PDB entry 9QM1 | X-ray diffraction, 2.00 A resolution | chains A and B

[Chain A]
Name: Formate dehydrogenase, alpha subunit, selenocysteine-containing
Organism: Nitratidesulfovibrio vulgaris str. Hildenborough
Notes: EC 1.2.1.2
UniProt: Q72EJ1 (Q72EJ1_NITV2); residues 1-1005 here = UniProt positions 1-1005
Amino-acid sequence (1013 residues; row label = number of the first residue in the row):
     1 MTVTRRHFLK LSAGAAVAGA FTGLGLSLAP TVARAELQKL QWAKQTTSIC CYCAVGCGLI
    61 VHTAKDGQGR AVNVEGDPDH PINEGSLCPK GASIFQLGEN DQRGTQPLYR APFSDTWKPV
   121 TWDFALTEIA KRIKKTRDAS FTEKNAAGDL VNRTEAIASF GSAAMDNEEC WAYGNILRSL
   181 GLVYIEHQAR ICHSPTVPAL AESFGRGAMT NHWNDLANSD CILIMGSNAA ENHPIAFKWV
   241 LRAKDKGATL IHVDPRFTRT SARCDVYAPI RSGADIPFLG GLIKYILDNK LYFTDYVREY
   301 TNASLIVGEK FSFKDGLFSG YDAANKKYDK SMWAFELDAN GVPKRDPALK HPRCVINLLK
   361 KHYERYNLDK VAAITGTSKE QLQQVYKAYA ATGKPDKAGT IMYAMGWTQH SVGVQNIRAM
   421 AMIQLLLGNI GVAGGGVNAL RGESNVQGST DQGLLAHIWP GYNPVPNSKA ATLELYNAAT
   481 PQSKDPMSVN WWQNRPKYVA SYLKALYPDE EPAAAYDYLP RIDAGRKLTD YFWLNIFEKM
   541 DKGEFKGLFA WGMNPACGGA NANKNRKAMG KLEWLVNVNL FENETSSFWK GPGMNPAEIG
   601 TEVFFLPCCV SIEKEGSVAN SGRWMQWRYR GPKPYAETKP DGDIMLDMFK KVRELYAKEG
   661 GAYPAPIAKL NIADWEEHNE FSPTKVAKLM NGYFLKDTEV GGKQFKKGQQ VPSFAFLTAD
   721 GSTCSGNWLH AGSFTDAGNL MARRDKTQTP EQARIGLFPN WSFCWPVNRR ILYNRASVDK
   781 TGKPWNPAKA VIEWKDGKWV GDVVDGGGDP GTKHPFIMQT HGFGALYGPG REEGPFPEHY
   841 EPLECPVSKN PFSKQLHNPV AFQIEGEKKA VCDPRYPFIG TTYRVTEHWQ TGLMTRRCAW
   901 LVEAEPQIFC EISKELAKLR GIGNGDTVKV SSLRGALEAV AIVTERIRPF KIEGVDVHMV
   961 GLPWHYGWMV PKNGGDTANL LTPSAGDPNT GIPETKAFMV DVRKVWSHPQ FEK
Not modelled in the structure: 1-35, 66-68, 1006-1013
Sequence notes: engineered mutation Cys-192 (Sec in Q72EJ1); expression tag (1006-1013)
Ion coordination: 4Fe-4S cluster Fe: Cys-50, Cys-53, Cys-57, Cys-88; tungsten ion: Cys-192 (together with molybdopterin guanosine dinucleotide)
Residues lining bound ligands:
  - hydrosulfuric acid (H2S): Gln-188, Cys-192, Gly-442, Glu-443, Val-446
  - molybdopterin guanosine dinucleotide (MGD; 2-amino-5,6-dimercapto-7-methyl-3,7,8a,9-tetrahydro-8-oxa-1,3,9,10-tetraaza-anthracen-4-one guanosine dinucleotide), molecule 1: Cys-53, Lys-90, Cys-192, Met-225, Gly-226, Ser-227, Asn-228, Glu-231, Asn-232, His-233, Val-253, Asp-254, Pro-255, Arg-256, Thr-258, Ile-270, Arg-271, Ser-272, Gly-273, Asp-275, Ala-404, Met-405, Gly-406, Trp-407, His-410, Gly-442, Glu-443, Thr-881, Thr-882, Tyr-883, Arg-884, Val-885, Thr-886, Glu-887, His-888, Trp-889, Gln-890, His-965, Lys-996
  - molybdopterin guanosine dinucleotide (MGD), molecule 2: Ser-162, Ala-164, Met-165, Gln-188, Ile-191, Cys-192, Met-405, Gln-409, Glu-443, Trp-551, Gly-552, Met-553, Asn-554, Pro-555, Gly-558, Val-578, Asn-579, Leu-580, Cys-608, Cys-609, Lys-614, Asp-641, Thr-882, Arg-884, Trp-889, Gln-890, Thr-891, Gly-892, Leu-893, Met-894, Trp-964, Asn-979, Thr-982, Thr-995, Lys-996
  - 4Fe-4S cluster (SF4): Cys-50, Tyr-52, Cys-53, Val-55, Gly-56, Cys-57, Leu-87, Cys-88, Lys-90, Gly-91, His-233, Pro-234, Ile-235
  - sulfur dioxide (SO2): Ala-189, Cys-192, His-193, Arg-441, Gly-442, Val-446, Thr-450

[Chain B]
Name: Formate dehydrogenase, beta subunit, putative
Organism: Nitratidesulfovibrio vulgaris str. Hildenborough
UniProt: Q72EJ0 (Q72EJ0_DESVH); residue numbers follow UniProt; this construct covers 2-215
Amino-acid sequence (214 residues; each row starts with the number of its first residue):
     2 GKMFFVDLSR CTACRGCQIA CKQWKNLPAE ETRNTGSHQN PPDLSYVTLK TVRFTEKSRK
    62 GPGIDWLFFP EQCRHCVEPP CKGQADVDLE GAVVKDETTG AVLFTELTAK VDGESVRSAC
   122 PYDIPRIDPV TKRLSKCDMC NDRVQNGLLP ACVKTCPTGT MNFGDEQEML ALAEKRLAEV
   182 KKTYPGAVLG DPNDVRVVYL FTRDPKDFYE HAVA
Ion coordination: 4Fe-4S cluster Fe site 1: Cys-12, Cys-15, Cys-18, Cys-157; 4Fe-4S cluster Fe site 2: Cys-22, Cys-138, Cys-141, Cys-153; 4Fe-4S cluster Fe site 3: Cys-74, Cys-77, Cys-82, Cys-121
Residues lining bound ligands:
  - 4Fe-4S cluster (SF4), molecule 1: Phe-5, Cys-22, Lys-26, Leu-50, Lys-51, Gln-73, Cys-138, Asp-139, Met-140, Cys-141, Pro-151, Ala-152, Cys-153
  - 4Fe-4S cluster (SF4), molecule 2: Cys-12, Thr-13, Ala-14, Cys-15, Arg-16, Gly-17, Cys-18, Val-53, Pro-71, Thr-156, Cys-157, Pro-158, Thr-159, Thr-161, Met-162
  - 4Fe-4S cluster (SF4), molecule 3: Cys-74, Arg-75, His-76, Cys-77, Pro-80, Pro-81, Cys-82, Val-103, Phe-105, Cys-121, Pro-122, Tyr-123, Ile-125, Pro-126, Lys-137

[Chain A / chain B interface]
Contacting residue pairs (105; chain A residue first):
  Glu-36(A) / Asn-147(B)  hydrogen bond (backbone-side chain)
  Leu-37(A) / Trp-25(B)  hydrophobic
  Leu-37(A) / Asp-143(B)
  Leu-37(A) / Arg-144(B)
  Leu-37(A) / Asn-147(B)
  Leu-37(A) / Leu-149(B)  hydrophobic
  Lys-39(A) / Gln-24(B)  hydrogen bond (side chain-backbone)
  Lys-39(A) / Trp-25(B)  hydrogen bond (side chain-backbone)
  Lys-39(A) / Asn-27(B)  hydrogen bond
  Leu-40(A) / Trp-25(B)  hydrophobic
  Ile-60(A) / Lys-155(B)
  Asn-73(A) / Gln-24(B)  hydrogen bond
  Asn-73(A) / Trp-25(B)
  Val-74(A) / Gln-24(B)  hydrogen bond (backbone-side chain)
  Glu-75(A) / Arg-144(B)  salt bridge
  Glu-75(A) / Lys-155(B)  salt bridge
  Gly-76(A) / Lys-155(B)  hydrogen bond (backbone-side chain)
  Gly-85(A) / Lys-155(B)
  Ser-86(A) / Lys-155(B)
  Ser-86(A) / Thr-156(B)
  Ser-86(A) / Cys-157(B)  hydrogen bond (side chain-backbone)
  Ser-86(A) / Pro-158(B)
  Leu-87(A) / Gly-17(B)
  Leu-87(A) / Thr-156(B)  hydrogen bond (backbone-side chain)
  Cys-88(A) / Gly-17(B)
  Pro-89(A) / Cys-15(B)
  Pro-89(A) / Arg-16(B)
  Pro-89(A) / Gly-17(B)
  Pro-89(A) / Ile-20(B)
  Ala-92(A) / Ile-20(B)  hydrophobic
  Ala-92(A) / Gln-24(B)
  Ser-93(A) / Ile-20(B)
  Phe-95(A) / Gln-24(B)
  Phe-95(A) / Asn-27(B)
  Ala-230(A) / Thr-13(B)
  Ile-235(A) / Pro-158(B)  hydrophobic
  Phe-237(A) / Thr-13(B)
  Lys-238(A) / Pro-158(B)  hydrogen bond (side chain-backbone)
  Leu-241(A) / Arg-11(B)
  Leu-241(A) / Thr-159(B)
  Lys-244(A) / Thr-184(B)  hydrogen bond
  Asp-245(A) / Arg-11(B)  salt bridge
  Phe-257(A) / Arg-60(B)
  Phe-257(A) / Gly-64(B)
  Phe-257(A) / Ile-65(B)
  Phe-257(A) / Trp-67(B)  hydrophobic
  Thr-258(A) / Trp-67(B)
  Arg-259(A) / Thr-13(B)
  Arg-259(A) / Ala-14(B)  hydrogen bond (side chain-backbone)
  Arg-259(A) / Trp-67(B)
  Ala-262(A) / Phe-69(B)  hydrophobic
  Ala-262(A) / Tyr-185(B)
  Arg-263(A) / Leu-9(B)
  Arg-263(A) / Ser-10(B)  hydrogen bond (side chain-backbone)
  Arg-263(A) / Arg-11(B)
  Arg-263(A) / Cys-12(B)  hydrogen bond (side chain-backbone)
  Arg-263(A) / Tyr-185(B)  hydrogen bond
  Asp-265(A) / Thr-184(B)
  Gln-381(A) / Pro-63(B)
  Thr-886(A) / Cys-15(B)
  Glu-887(A) / Cys-15(B)
  Glu-887(A) / Arg-16(B)  salt bridge
  Ala-899(A) / Ala-30(B)
  Trp-900(A) / Ile-20(B)
  Trp-900(A) / Lys-23(B)
  Trp-900(A) / Gln-24(B)
  Trp-900(A) / Leu-28(B)  hydrogen bond (side chain-backbone)
  Val-902(A) / Thr-33(B)
  Glu-903(A) / Lys-23(B)  salt bridge
  Glu-903(A) / Ala-30(B)
  Glu-903(A) / Glu-31(B)  hydrogen bond (side chain-backbone)
  Glu-903(A) / Thr-33(B)  hydrogen bond (backbone-side chain)
  Glu-903(A) / Asn-41(B)
  Glu-903(A) / Pro-42(B)
  Glu-903(A) / Thr-49(B)
  Ala-904(A) / Arg-16(B)  hydrogen bond (backbone-side chain)
  Ala-904(A) / His-39(B)
  Ala-904(A) / Asn-41(B)
  Glu-905(A) / Arg-16(B)  salt bridge
  Glu-905(A) / His-39(B)  salt bridge
  Pro-906(A) / Thr-33(B)
  Pro-906(A) / Arg-34(B)
  Pro-906(A) / Asn-35(B)
  Pro-906(A) / Asn-41(B)
  Gln-907(A) / Arg-34(B)
  Gln-907(A) / Asn-35(B)  hydrogen bond (side chain-backbone)
  Phe-909(A) / His-39(B)
  Glu-911(A) / His-39(B)  salt bridge
  Asn-924(A) / Gly-37(B)  hydrogen bond (side chain-backbone)
  Gly-925(A) / Thr-36(B)
  Gly-925(A) / Gly-37(B)
  Val-940(A) / Asn-35(B)
  Ala-941(A) / Gly-37(B)
  Ile-942(A) / Asn-35(B)
  Ile-942(A) / Gly-37(B)
  Ile-942(A) / His-39(B)
  Thr-944(A) / Glu-57(B)  hydrogen bond
  Glu-945(A) / Glu-57(B)
  Glu-945(A) / Ser-59(B)  hydrogen bond
  Glu-945(A) / Arg-60(B)
  Glu-945(A) / Ile-65(B)
  Arg-946(A) / His-39(B)
  Arg-946(A) / Glu-57(B)  salt bridge
  Arg-946(A) / Ile-65(B)
  Arg-946(A) / Trp-67(B)
Also at the interface, not in a pair above, chain A (58 interface residues in all): Pro-78, Pro-234, Arg-242, Tyr-267, Pro-269, Val-885, Leu-901
Also at the interface, not in a pair above, chain B (52 interface residues in all): Gln-19, Ala-21, Lys-26, Pro-29, Ser-38, Phe-55, Thr-203

[Summary]
Chain A and chain B form an interface of 58 and 52 residues respectively, with 23 hydrogen bonds and 9 salt
bridges. Polar contacts include Glu-75(A)/Arg-144(B), Glu-75(A)/Lys-155(B) and Asp-245(A)/Arg-11(B). Bound to
chain A: sulfur dioxide, hydrosulfuric acid, molybdopterin guanosine dinucleotide and 4Fe-4S cluster.
Here chain A is Formate dehydrogenase, alpha subunit, selenocysteine-containing and chain B is Formate
dehydrogenase, beta subunit, putative, both from Nitratidesulfovibrio vulgaris str. Hildenborough. Entry 9QM1
(W-formate dehydrogenase U192C from Desulfovibrio vulgaris - Soaked with Dithionite) was determined by X-ray
diffraction, deposited together with 9QM0.
